7U73 - chains A and P of the 3 polymer chains in the assembly; structure by X-ray diffraction, 1.56 A resolution.

# Chain A
Molecule: DNA polymerase eta
Organism: Homo sapiens
Notes: EC 2.7.7.7
Reference sequence: Q9Y253 (POLH_HUMAN); residues 1-432 here = UniProt positions 1-432
Sequence (435 residues; row label = number of the first residue in the row; numbers below 1 keep their minus sign (Gly-2 is residue -2)):
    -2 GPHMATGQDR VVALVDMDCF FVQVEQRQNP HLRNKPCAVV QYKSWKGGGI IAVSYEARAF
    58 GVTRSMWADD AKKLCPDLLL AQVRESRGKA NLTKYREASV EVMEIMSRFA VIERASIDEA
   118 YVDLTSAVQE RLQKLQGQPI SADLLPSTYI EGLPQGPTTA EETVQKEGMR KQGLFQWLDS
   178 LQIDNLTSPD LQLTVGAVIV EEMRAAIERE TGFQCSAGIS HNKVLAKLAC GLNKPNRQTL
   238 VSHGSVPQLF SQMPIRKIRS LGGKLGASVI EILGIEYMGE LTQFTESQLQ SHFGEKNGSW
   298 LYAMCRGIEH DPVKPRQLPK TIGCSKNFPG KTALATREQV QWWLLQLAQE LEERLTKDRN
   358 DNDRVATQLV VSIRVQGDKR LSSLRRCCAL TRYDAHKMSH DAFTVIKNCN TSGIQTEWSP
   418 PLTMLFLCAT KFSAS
Unresolved in the structure: 155-159
Differences from the reference sequence: expression tag (-2 to 0)
Metal / ion sites: Mn2+ site 1: Asp13, Asp115, Glu116 (together with 2'-deoxyguanosine-5'-triphosphate) (shared with DT8(P) of chain P); Mn2+ site 2: Asp13, Met14, Asp115
Residues lining bound ligands: 2'-deoxyguanosine-5'-triphosphate (DGT): Asp13, Met14, Asp15, Cys16, Phe17, Phe18, Gln38, Ile48, Ala49, Tyr52, Arg55, Arg61, Leu89, Ile114, Asp115, Glu116, Lys231
Curated features (UniProtKB/Swiss-Prot):
  - binding site (Mg(2+)): Asp13, Met14, Asp115, Glu116
  - binding site (Mn(2+)): Asp13, Met14, Asp115, Glu116
  - binding site (a 2'-deoxyribonucleoside 5'-triphosphate): Arg61
  - natural variant: Val37 (deletion: In XPV), Leu75 (deletion: In XPV), Arg93 (R93P: In XPV), Arg111 (R111H: In XPV), Thr122 (T122P: In XPV), Gly153 (G153D: In a breast cancer sample), Thr191 (T191P: In XPV), Gly263 (G263V: In XPV), Val266 (V266D: In XPV), Gly295 (G295R: In XPV), Arg361 (R361S: In XPV)
  - mutagenesis: Tyr52 (Y52A/F: Reduces DNA polymerase activity; Y52E: Reduces DNA polymerase activity. Increases fidelity of replication and reduces translesion bypass), Arg61 (R61A: Reduces enzymatic activity by two-thirds), Ser62 (S62G: Increased DNA polymerase activity and translesion bypass compared to wild-type), Ala68 (A68S/V: Severe reduction in thymine dimer translesion bypass), Asn324 to Pro326 (Reduces binding to chromatin and to monoubiquitinated PCNA. Abolishes binding to monoubiquitinated PCNA; when associated with 705-E--H-713 Del)

# Chain P
Molecule: 8-nt DNA strand
Sequence (8 nucleotides; numbered 1 to 8; the number before each row is that of its first residue):
     1 AGCGTCAT
Metal / ion sites: Mn2+: DT8 (together with 2'-deoxyguanosine-5'-triphosphate) (shared with Asp13(A), Asp115(A), Glu116(A) of chain A)

# Interface between chain A and chain P
Residue-residue contacts (22; chain A residue first):
  Ser113(A) - DT8(P)  phosphate contact
  Asp115(A) - DT8(P)  phosphate contact
  Glu116(A) - DT8(P)  phosphate contact
  Lys224(A) - DT8(P)  salt bridge to the phosphate
  Ile255(A) - DA7(P)  phosphate contact
  Arg256(A) - DA7(P)  phosphate contact
  Ser257(A) - DC6(P)  phosphate contact
  Ser257(A) - DA7(P)  hydrogen bond to the phosphate
  Leu258(A) - DA7(P)  hydrogen bond to the phosphate
  Gly259(A) - DA7(P)  hydrogen bond to the phosphate
  Gly260(A) - DC6(P)  phosphate contact
  Gly260(A) - DA7(P)  phosphate contact
  Lys261(A) - DT5(P)  salt bridge to the phosphate
  Lys261(A) - DC6(P)  hydrogen bond to the phosphate
  Leu262(A) - DC6(P)  hydrogen bond to the phosphate
  Arg377(A) - DG4(P)  salt bridge to the phosphate
  Leu381(A) - DC3(P)  phosphate contact
  Arg382(A) - DG2(P)  sugar contact
  Arg382(A) - DC3(P)  hydrogen bond to the phosphate
  Arg382(A) - DG4(P)  hydrogen bond to the base
  Arg383(A) - DG2(P)  phosphate contact
  Cys384(A) - DG2(P)  hydrogen bond to the phosphate
Also at the interface, not in a pair above, chain A (23 interface residues in all): Asp13, Arg61, Gln365, Leu378, Ser379, Ser380
Also at the interface, not in a pair above, chain P (8 interface residues in all): DA1

# In short
23 residues of chain A face 8 of chain P across their interface, with 8 hydrogen bonds and 3 salt bridges.
Polar contacts include Arg382(A)-DG4(P), Ser257(A)-DA7(P) and Leu258(A)-DA7(P). Bound to chain A:
2'-deoxyguanosine-5'-triphosphate.
Here chain A is DNA polymerase eta (Homo sapiens) and chain P is an 8-nt DNA strand. Entry 7U73 (Human DNA
polymerase eta-DNA ternary mismatch complex:reaction with 0.5 mM Mn2+ for 1800s) was determined by X-ray
diffraction, deposited together with 7U72, 7U74, 7U75, 7U76, 7U77, 7U78 and 26 further entries.
